3H0G - chains A and F of the 12 polymer chains in the assembly; structure by X-ray diffraction, 3.65 A resolution.

Chain A:
Name: DNA-directed RNA polymerase II subunit rpb1
From: Schizosaccharomyces pombe
Notes: EC 2.7.7.6
UniProt: P36594 (RPB1_SCHPO); residues 1-1752 here = UniProt positions 1-1752
Amino-acid sequence (1752 residues; numbered 1 to 1752; the number before each row is that of its first residue):
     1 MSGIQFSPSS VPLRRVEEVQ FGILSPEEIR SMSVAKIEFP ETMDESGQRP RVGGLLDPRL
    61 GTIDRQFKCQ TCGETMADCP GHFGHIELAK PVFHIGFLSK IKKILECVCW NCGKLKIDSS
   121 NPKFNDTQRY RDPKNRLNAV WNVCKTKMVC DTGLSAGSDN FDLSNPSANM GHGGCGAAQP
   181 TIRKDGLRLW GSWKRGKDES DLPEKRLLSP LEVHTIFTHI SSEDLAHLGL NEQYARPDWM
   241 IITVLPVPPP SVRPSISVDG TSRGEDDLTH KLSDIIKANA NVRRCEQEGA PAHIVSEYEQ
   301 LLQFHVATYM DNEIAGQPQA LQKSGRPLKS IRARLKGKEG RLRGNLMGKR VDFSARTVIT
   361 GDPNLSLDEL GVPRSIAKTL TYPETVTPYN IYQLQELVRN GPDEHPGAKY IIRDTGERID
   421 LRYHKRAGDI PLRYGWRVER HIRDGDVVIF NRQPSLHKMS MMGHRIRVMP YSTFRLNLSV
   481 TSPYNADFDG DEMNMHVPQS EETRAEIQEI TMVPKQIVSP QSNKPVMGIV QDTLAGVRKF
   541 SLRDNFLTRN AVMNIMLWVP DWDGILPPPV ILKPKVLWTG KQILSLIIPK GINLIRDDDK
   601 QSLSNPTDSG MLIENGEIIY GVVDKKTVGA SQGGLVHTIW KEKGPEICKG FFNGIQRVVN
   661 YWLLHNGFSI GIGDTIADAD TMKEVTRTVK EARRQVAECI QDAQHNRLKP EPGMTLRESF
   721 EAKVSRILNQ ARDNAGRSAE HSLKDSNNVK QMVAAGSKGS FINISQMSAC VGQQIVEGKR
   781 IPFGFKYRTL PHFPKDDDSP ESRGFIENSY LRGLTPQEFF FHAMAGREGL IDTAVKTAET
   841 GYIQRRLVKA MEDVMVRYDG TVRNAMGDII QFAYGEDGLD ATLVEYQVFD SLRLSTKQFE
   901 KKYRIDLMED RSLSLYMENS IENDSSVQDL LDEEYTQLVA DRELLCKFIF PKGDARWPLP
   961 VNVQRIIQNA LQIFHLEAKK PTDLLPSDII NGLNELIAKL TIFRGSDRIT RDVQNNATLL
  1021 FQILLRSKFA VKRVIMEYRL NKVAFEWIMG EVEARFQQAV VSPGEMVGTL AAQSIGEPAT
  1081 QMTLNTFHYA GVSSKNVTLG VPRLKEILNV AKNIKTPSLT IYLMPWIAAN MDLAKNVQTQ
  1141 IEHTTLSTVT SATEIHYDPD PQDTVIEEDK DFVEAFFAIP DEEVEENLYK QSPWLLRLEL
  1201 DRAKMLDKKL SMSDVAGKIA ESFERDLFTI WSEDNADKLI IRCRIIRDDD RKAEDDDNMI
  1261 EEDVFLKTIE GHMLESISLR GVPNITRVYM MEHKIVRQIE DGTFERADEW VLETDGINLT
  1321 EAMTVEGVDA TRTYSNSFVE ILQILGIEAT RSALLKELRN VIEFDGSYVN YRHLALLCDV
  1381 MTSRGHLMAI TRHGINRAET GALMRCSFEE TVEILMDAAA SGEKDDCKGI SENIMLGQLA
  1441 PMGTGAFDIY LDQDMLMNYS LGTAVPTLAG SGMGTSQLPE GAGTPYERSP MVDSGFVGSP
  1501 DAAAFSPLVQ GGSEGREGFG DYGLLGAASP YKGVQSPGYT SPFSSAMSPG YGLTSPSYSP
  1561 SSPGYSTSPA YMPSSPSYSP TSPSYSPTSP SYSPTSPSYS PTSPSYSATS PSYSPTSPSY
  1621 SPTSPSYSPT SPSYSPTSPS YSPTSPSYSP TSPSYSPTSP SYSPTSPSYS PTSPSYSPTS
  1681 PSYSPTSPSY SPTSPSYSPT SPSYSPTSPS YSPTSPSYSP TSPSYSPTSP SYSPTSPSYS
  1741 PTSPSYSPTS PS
Not modelled in the structure: 1, 1498-1752
Swiss-Prot annotation at these positions:
  - region: P816 to E828 (Bridging helix)
  - binding site (Zn(2+)): C69, C72, C79, H82, C109, C112, C150, C175
  - binding site (Mg(2+)): D487, D489, D491
  - modified residue: S1489 (Phosphoserine), S1499 (Phosphoserine), S1506 (Phosphoserine), S1529 (Phosphoserine), Y1531 (Phosphotyrosine)
  - cross-link: K1252 (Glycyl lysine isopeptide (Lys-Gly) (interchain with G-Cter in ubiquitin))
Metal / ion sites: Zn2+ site 1: C69, C79; Zn2+ site 2: C109, C112, C150

Chain F:
Name: DNA-directed RNA polymerases I, II, and III subunit RPABC2
From: Schizosaccharomyces pombe
UniProt: P36595 (RPAB2_SCHPO); residue numbers follow UniProt; this construct covers 1-142
Amino-acid sequence (142 residues; each row starts with the number of its first residue):
     1 MSDYEEDEAF GMDGAVMEEE VDELEMIDEN GQSQQGVSHP GEPSTTVITE DVASSKTAQS
    61 GKAVAKEDRT TTPYMTKYER ARILGTRALQ ISMNAPVLVD LEGETDPLQI AMKELAQKKI
   121 PLLVRRYLPD GSYEDWSVAE LI
Not modelled in the structure: 1-59

Interface between chain A and chain F:
Residue-residue contacts - 58 pairs, chain A then chain F:
  E384(A) with P107(F)
  T385(A) with S92(F), hydrogen bond
  T387(A) with S92(F); P107(F)
  P388(A) with N94(F)
  Y389(A) with I91(F), hydrophobic; V97(F); L101(F)
  N390(A) with T105(F)
  Q393(A) with T105(F), hydrogen bond
  R437(A) with M93(F)
  E501(A) with G85(F); A88(F)
  E502(A) with G85(F)
  R504(A) with D106(F), salt bridge; L108(F)
  A505(A) with A81(F); G85(F)
  E509(A) with R80(F); M112(F)
  I510(A) with K77(F); A81(F), hydrophobic
  R857(A) with P129(F)
  Y858(A) with T71(F); E79(F), hydrogen bond; R126(F)
  D859(A) with P129(F)
  R863(A) with P129(F)
  R1004(A) with T70(F); T71(F); T72(F); P73(F)
  E1053(A) with Y74(F)
  Q1057(A) with Y74(F)
  P1063(A) with Y78(F)
  E1065(A) with Y78(F), hydrogen bond
  T1444(A) with Y78(F), hydrogen bond (side chain-backbone); R82(F)
  F1447(A) with E79(F); R82(F), hydrogen bond (backbone-side chain); R125(F)
  D1448(A) with V124(F); R125(F), hydrogen bond (backbone-backbone)
  I1449(A) with L123(F); V124(F), hydrophobic
  Y1450(A) with L122(F); L123(F), hydrogen bond (backbone-backbone); R125(F), hydrogen bond; Y127(F), hydrogen bond
  L1451(A) with L122(F), hydrophobic; L123(F)
  D1452(A) with L122(F); L123(F); S137(F)
  M1455(A) with A139(F), hydrophobic
  L1456(A) with L98(F), hydrophobic; P121(F), hydrophobic
  Y1459(A) with L98(F), hydrogen bond (side chain-backbone)
Interface residues without a listed pair, chain A (42 interface residues in all): V386, R443, E506, Q508, D880, G1005, G1064, L1439, G1443
Interface residues without a listed pair, chain F (46 interface residues in all): T76, L84, T86, L89, Q90, A95, E104, I110, K118, K119, L128

In short:
Chain A and chain F form an interface of 42 and 46 residues respectively; the contacts include 11 hydrogen
bonds and 1 salt bridge. Polar pairs include R504(A)-D106(F), T385(A)-S92(F) and Q393(A)-T105(F). Curated
annotation (UniProt) lists 8 Zn2+-binding residues and 3 Mg2+-binding residues on chain A.
Here chain A is DNA-directed RNA polymerase II subunit rpb1 and chain F is DNA-directed RNA polymerases I, II,
and III subunit RPABC2, both from Schizosaccharomyces pombe. Entry 3H0G (RNA Polymerase II from
Schizosaccharomyces pombe) was determined by X-ray diffraction.
